PDB entry 2XFP | X-ray diffraction, 1.66 A resolution | chains A and B

# Chain A (and B)
Molecule: Amine oxidase [flavin-containing] B
Source organism: Homo sapiens
Notes: EC 1.4.3.4; chain B of this document is another copy of the same molecule, construct and numbering; everything in this record applies to it too
UniProt: P27338 (AOFB_HUMAN); residues 1-520 here = UniProt positions 1-520
Chain sequence (520 residues; numbered 1 to 520; the number before each row is that of its first residue):
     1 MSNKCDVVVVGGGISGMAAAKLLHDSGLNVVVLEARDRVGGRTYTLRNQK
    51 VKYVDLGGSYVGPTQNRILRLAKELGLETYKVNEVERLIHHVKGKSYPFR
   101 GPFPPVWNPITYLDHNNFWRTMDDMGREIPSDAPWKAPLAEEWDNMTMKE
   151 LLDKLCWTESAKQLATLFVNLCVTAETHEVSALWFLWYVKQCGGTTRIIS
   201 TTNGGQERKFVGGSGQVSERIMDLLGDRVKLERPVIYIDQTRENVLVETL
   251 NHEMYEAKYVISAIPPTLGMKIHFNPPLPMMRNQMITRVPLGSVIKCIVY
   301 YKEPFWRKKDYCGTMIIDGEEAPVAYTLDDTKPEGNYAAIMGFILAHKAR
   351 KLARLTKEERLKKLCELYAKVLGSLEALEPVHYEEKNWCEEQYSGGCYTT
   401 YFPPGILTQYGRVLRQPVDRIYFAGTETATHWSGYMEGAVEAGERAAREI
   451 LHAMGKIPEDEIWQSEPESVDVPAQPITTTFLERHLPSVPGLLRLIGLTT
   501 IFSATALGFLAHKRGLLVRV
Disordered / not traced: 1-2, 502-520 (chain B: 1-2, 497-520)
Covalently attached groups: flavin-adenine dinucleotide (FAD) linked to C397
Small-molecule neighbours:
  - C15 (N-dodecyl-N,N-dimethyl-3-ammonio-1-propanesulfonate): D153, K154, C156, W157
  - FAD (flavin-adenine dinucleotide): V10, G11, G12, G13, I14, S15, G16, L33, E34, A35, R36, G40, G41, R42, T43, L56, G57, G58, S59, Y60, R233, P234, V235, A263, I264, P265, L268, I272, V294, K296, F343, W388, Y393, Y398, G425, T426, E427, G434, Y435, M436, A439
  - isatin (ISN): Y60, L171, C172, I198, I199, Q206, Y326, L328, F343, Y398, Y435
  - 2-(2-benzofuranyl)-2-imidazoline (XCG): E84, L88, G101, P102, F103, L164, L167, F168, L171, I199, S200, T201, T314, I316, Y326
UniProt features mapped onto this chain:
  - site (Important for catalytic activity): C156, C365, H382
  - modified residue: S2 (N-acetylserine), K52 (N6-acetyllysine), C397 (S-8alpha-FAD cysteine)
  - mutagenesis: C5 (C5S: No loss of activity), C156 (C156S: Complete loss of activity), T158 (T158A: Dramatic loss of activity), C172 (C172S: No loss of activity), C192 (C192S: No loss of activity), I199 (I199F: Alters specificity towards synthetic inhibitors), C297 (C297S: No loss of activity), C312 (C312S: No loss of activity), C365 (C365S: Complete loss of activity), H382 (H382R: Significant loss of activity), K386 (K386M: No loss of activity), C389 (C389A: Complete loss of activity; C389S: No loss of activity), 2 further mutagenesis entries in UniProt
Reported in the primary citation:
  - conformationally variable residues (side-chain flip): I199
  - mutagenesis - I199A (Ki of 58 +/- 6 mum): decreased binding to 2-(2-benzofuranyl)-2-imidazoline
  - specificity-determining residues: I316 (by similarity / conservation)

# Chain A / chain B interface
Residue-residue contacts - 91 pairs, chain A then chain B:
  N145(A) with K149(B); H178(B), hydrogen bond
  E150(A) with E150(B)
  H178(A) with N145(B), hydrogen bond; P404(B); G405(B)
  E179(A) with P404(B)
  V235(A) with H273(B)
  I236(A) with I236(B), hydrophobic; H273(B)
  Y237(A) with L250(B), hydrophobic
  E248(A) with H252(B), salt bridge
  L250(A) with Y237(B), hydrophobic
  H252(A) with E248(B), salt bridge
  T267(A) with M270(B)
  L268(A) with M270(B), hydrophobic
  M270(A) with T267(B); L268(B), hydrophobic; M270(B), hydrophobic; K271(B), hydrogen bond (backbone-side chain)
  K271(A) with M270(B), hydrogen bond (side chain-backbone); I272(B), hydrogen bond (side chain-backbone); H273(B), hydrogen bond (backbone-side chain)
  I272(A) with K271(B), hydrogen bond (backbone-side chain); Q392(B)
  H273(A) with P234(B); V235(B); I236(B); K271(B), hydrogen bond (side chain-backbone); Q392(B); Y393(B), hydrogen bond
  F274(A) with Q392(B), hydrogen bond (backbone-side chain)
  M280(A) with A353(B), hydrophobic; N387(B); C389(B), hydrophobic
  M281(A) with R350(B)
  N283(A) with C389(B), hydrogen bond (side chain-backbone); E390(B); E391(B), hydrogen bond (side chain-backbone); Q392(B)
  Q284(A) with L291(B); G292(B), hydrogen bond (side chain-backbone); S293(B), hydrogen bond; C389(B), hydrogen bond; G395(B), hydrogen bond (side chain-backbone); G396(B)
  T287(A) with T287(B); P290(B)
  R288(A) with P290(B); L291(B), hydrogen bond (side chain-backbone); S293(B), hydrogen bond; R350(B); Y401(B)
  P290(A) with T287(B); R288(B)
  L291(A) with Q284(B); R288(B), hydrogen bond (backbone-side chain)
  G292(A) with Q284(B), hydrogen bond (backbone-side chain)
  S293(A) with Q284(B), hydrogen bond; R288(B), hydrogen bond; Y410(B)
  H347(A) with Q409(B)
  R350(A) with M281(B); R288(B); Q409(B), hydrogen bond; Y410(B)
  A353(A) with M280(B), hydrophobic
  N387(A) with M280(B)
  C389(A) with M280(B), hydrophobic; N283(B), hydrogen bond (backbone-side chain); Q284(B), hydrogen bond
  E390(A) with M280(B); N283(B)
  E391(A) with N283(B), hydrogen bond (backbone-side chain)
  Q392(A) with I272(B); H273(B); F274(B), hydrogen bond (side chain-backbone); N283(B)
  Y393(A) with H273(B), hydrogen bond
  G395(A) with Q284(B), hydrogen bond (backbone-side chain)
  G396(A) with Q284(B)
  Y401(A) with R288(B); I406(B)
  P404(A) with H178(B); E179(B); P404(B), hydrophobic
  G405(A) with H178(B)
  Q409(A) with H347(B); R350(B), hydrogen bond
  Y410(A) with S293(B), hydrogen bond; R350(B), hydrogen bond
Other interface residues (no listed pair), chain A (52 interface residues in all): T147, K149, P234, P277, L278, V289, A349, P403, I406
Other interface residues (no listed pair), chain B (51 interface residues in all): T147, P277, V289, A349, P403

# Summary
Chain A and chain B form an interface of 52 and 51 residues respectively; the contacts include 32 hydrogen
bonds and 2 salt bridges. Polar contacts include E248(A)-H252(B), N145(A)-H178(B) and M270(A)-K271(B). Chain A
binds isatin, 2-(2-benzofuranyl)-2-imidazoline and compound C15. The paper reports that I199A of chain A
reduces binding to 2-(2-benzofuranyl)-2-imidazoline; the specificity determinant I316(A).
Chain A and chain B are both Amine oxidase [flavin-containing] B (Homo sapiens); the structure,
Isatin-inhibited human monoamine oxidase B in complex with 2-(2- benzofuranyl)-2-imidazoline, was determined
by X-ray diffraction, deposited together with 2XFN, 2XFO, 2XFQ and 2XFU.
